Entry 9ECO (electron microscopy, 2.83 A resolution); this record covers chains C and H of the 9 polymer chains in the assembly.

Chain C:
Name: Replicative DNA helicase
From: Escherichia coli K-12
Notes: EC 3.6.4.12
UniProt: P0ACB0 (DNAB_ECOLI); residue numbers follow UniProt; this construct covers 1-471
Sequence (471 residues; numbered 1 to 471; the number before each row is that of its first residue):
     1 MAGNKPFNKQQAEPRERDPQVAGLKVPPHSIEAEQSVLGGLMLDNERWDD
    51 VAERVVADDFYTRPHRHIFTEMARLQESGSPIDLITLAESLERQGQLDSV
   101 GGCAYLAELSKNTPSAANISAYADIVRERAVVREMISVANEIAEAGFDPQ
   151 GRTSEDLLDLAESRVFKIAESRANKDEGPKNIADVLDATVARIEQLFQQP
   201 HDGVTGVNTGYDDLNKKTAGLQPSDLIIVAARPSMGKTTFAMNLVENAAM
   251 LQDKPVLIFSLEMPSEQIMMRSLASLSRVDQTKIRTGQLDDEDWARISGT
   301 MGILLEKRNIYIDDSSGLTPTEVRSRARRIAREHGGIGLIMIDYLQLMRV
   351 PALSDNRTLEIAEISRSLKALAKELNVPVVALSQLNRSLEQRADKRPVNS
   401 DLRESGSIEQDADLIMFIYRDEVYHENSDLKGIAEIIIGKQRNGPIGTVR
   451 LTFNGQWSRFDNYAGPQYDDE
Unresolved in the structure: 1-23
Differences from the reference sequence: engineered mutation Cys103 (Phe in P0ACB0)
Metal / ion sites: Mg2+: Thr238 (together with ADP)
Ligand contacts:
  - ADP (adenosine-5'-diphosphate), molecule 1: Pro233, Ser234, Met235, Gly236, Lys237, Thr238, Thr239, Arg271, Asp280, Gln281, Thr282, Phe453, Gly455, Gln456
  - ADP, molecule 2: Gln441, Arg442, Asn443, Gly444, Pro445, Ile446
  - tetrafluoroaluminate (ALF), molecule 1: Pro233, Ser234, Lys237, Thr238, Glu262, Gln384
  - tetrafluoroaluminate (ALF), molecule 2: Gln410, Lys440, Arg442
UniProt features mapped onto this chain:
  - binding site (ATP): Ser234, Lys237, Thr238, Arg442
  - mutagenesis: Pro81 (P81H: About 100-fold increased survival following 3000 Gy ionizing radiation), Ala130 (A130V: In dnaB8, dnaB43, dnaB454; temperature sensitive, no DNA replication at 42 degrees Celsius in vivo, in vitro decreased helicase activity at 30, at 42 degrees Celius almost no helicase, no ...), Met242 (M242I: In dnaB70; temperature sensitive, no DNA replication at 42 degrees Celsius in vivo, in vitro 25% helicase activity at 30, further decreased helicase at 42 degrees Celius, low ATPase activity ...), Gly299 (G299D: In dnaB252; temperature sensitive, no DNA replication at 42 degrees Celsius in vivo, in vitro no change in pRNA synthesis, 5'-3' helicase activity or ATPase at either temperature)

Chain H:
Name: DNA primase
From: Escherichia coli K-12
Notes: EC 2.7.7.101; fragment: C-terminal domain
UniProt: P0ABS5 (DNAG_ECOLI); residues 434-581 here = UniProt positions 434-581
Sequence (148 residues; row label = number of the first residue in the row):
   434 AAESGVSRPVPQLKRTTMRILIGLLVQNPELATLVPPLENLDENKLPGLG
   484 LFRELVNTCLSQPGLTTGQLLEHYRGTNNAATLEKLSMWDDIADKNIAEQ
   534 TFTDSLNHMFDSLLELRQEELIARERTHGLSNEECLELWTLNQELAKK
Unresolved in the structure: 434-448
Differences from the reference sequence: engineered mutation Cys568 (Arg in P0ABS5)
UniProt features mapped onto this chain:
  - mutagenesis: Gln576 (Q576A: Decreases interaction with DnaB and primase activity)

How chain C and chain H interact:
Contacting residue pairs (4):
  Pro114(C) - Thr450(H)
  Pro114(C) - His541(H)  hydrogen bond (backbone-side chain)
  Ala117(C) - Thr534(H)
  Asn118(C) - Ile525(H)
Also at the interface, not in a pair above, chain C (5 interface residues in all): Asn112, Ser115
Also at the interface, not in a pair above, chain H (9 interface residues in all): Thr449, Ile453, Ile530, Gln533, Asp537

Overview:
5 residues of chain C and 9 residues of chain H are in contact; the contacts include 1 hydrogen bond. Its one
hydrogen-bonded contact is Pro114(C)-His541(H). Ligands of chain C: ADP and tetrafluoroaluminate.
Here chain C is Replicative DNA helicase and chain H is DNA primase, both from Escherichia coli K-12. Entry
9ECO (E. coli DnaB bound to three DnaG C-terminal domains, ssDNA, ADP and AlF4) was determined by electron
microscopy.
